Entry 6WCJ (electron microscopy, 6.30 A resolution (low resolution: residue-level contacts below are approximate; hydrogen-bond / salt-bridge calls are withheld)); this record covers chains M and G of the 15 polymer chains in the assembly.

== Chain M (and G) ==
Molecule: Clathrin heavy chain 1
Organism: Bos taurus
Notes: chain G of this document is another copy of the same molecule, construct and numbering; everything in this record applies to it too
Reference sequence: P49951 (CLH1_BOVIN); residues 1-1675 here = UniProt positions 1-1675
Chain sequence (1675 residues; row label = number of the first residue in the row):
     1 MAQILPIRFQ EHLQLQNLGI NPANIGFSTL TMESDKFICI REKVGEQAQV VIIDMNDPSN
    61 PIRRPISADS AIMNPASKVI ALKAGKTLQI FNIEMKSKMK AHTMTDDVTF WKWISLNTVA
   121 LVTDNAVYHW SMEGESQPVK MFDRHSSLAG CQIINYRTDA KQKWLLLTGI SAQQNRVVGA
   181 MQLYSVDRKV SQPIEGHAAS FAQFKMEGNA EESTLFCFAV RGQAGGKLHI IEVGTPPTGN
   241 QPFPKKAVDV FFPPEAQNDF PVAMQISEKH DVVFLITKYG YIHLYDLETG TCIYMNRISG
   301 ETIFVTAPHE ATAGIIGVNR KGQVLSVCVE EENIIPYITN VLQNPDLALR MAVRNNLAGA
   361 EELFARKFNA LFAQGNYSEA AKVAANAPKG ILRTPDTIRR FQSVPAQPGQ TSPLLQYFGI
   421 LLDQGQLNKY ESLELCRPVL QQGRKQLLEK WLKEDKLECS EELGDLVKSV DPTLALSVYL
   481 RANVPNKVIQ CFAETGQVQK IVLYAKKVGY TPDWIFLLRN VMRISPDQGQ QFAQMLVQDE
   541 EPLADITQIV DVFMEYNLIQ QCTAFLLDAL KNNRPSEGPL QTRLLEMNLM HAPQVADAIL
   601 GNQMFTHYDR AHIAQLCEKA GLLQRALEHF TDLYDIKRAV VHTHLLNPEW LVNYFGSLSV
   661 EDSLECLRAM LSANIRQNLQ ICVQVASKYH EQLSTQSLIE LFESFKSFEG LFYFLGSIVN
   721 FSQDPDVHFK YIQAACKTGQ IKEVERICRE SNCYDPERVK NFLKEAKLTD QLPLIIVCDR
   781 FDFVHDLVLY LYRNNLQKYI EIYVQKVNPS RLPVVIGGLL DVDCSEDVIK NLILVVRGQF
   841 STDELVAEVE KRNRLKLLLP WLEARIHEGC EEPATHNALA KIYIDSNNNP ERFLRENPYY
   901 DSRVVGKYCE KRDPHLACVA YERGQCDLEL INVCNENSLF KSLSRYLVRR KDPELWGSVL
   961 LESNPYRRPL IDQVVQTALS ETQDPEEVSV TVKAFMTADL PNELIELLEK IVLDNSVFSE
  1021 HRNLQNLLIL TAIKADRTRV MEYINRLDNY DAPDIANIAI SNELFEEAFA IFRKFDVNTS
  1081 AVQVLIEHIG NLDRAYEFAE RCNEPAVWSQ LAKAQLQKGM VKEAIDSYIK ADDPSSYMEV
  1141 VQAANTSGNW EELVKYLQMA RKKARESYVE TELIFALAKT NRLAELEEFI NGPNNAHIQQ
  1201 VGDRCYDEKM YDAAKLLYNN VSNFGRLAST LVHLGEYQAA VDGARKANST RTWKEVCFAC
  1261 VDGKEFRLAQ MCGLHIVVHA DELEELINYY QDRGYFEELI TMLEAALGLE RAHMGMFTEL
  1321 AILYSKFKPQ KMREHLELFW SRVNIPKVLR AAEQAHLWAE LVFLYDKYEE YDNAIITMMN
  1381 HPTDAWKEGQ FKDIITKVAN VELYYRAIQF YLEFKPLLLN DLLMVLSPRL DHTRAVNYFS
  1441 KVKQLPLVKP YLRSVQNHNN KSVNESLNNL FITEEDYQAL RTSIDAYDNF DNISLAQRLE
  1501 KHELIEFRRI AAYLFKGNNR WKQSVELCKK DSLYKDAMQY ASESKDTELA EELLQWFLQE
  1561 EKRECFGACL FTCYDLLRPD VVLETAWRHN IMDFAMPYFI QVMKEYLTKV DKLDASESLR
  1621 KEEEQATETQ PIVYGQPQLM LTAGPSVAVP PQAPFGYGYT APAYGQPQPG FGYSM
Disordered / not traced: 1-634, 1076-1675 (chain G: 1-808, 1475-1675)
Curated features (UniProtKB/Swiss-Prot):
  - region: A68 to D107 (WD40-like repeat 2), T302 to E330 (WD40-like repeat 7), E449 to D465 (Binding site for the uncoating ATPase, involved in lattice disassembly)
  - modified residue: A2 (N-acetylalanine), S67 (Phosphoserine), T105 (Phosphothreonine), Y184 (Phosphotyrosine), T394 (Phosphothreonine), Y634 (Phosphotyrosine), K737 (N6-succinyllysine), K856 (N6-acetyllysine), Y899 (Phosphotyrosine), S1167 (Phosphoserine), Y1206 (Phosphotyrosine), S1229 (Phosphoserine), K1441 (N6-acetyllysine), Y1477 (Phosphotyrosine), Y1487 (Phosphotyrosine), S1494 (Phosphoserine), K1501 (N6-acetyllysine)

== Interface between chain M and chain G ==
Residue-residue contacts - 33 pairs, chain M then chain G:
  D827(M) - N1049(G)
  L859(M) - V1017(G)
  E863(M) - E1020(G)
  E863(M) - R1022(G)
  H867(M) - R1022(G)
  Y883(M) - T982(G)
  Y883(M) - Q983(G)
  S886(M) - V1017(G)
  N887(M) - N1015(G)
  N888(M) - L979(G)
  N888(M) - T982(G)
  N888(M) - S1016(G)
  N889(M) - S980(G)
  R892(M) - R945(G)
  R892(M) - R949(G)
  R892(M) - S980(G)
  R892(M) - E981(G)
  R892(M) - Q983(G)
  F893(M) - Q983(G)
  E896(M) - R949(G)
  E896(M) - Q983(G)
  R945(M) - R892(G)
  R949(M) - E896(G)
  L979(M) - N888(G)
  S980(M) - N889(G)
  E981(M) - R892(G)
  T982(M) - Y883(G)
  T982(M) - N888(G)
  Q983(M) - Y883(G)
  Q983(M) - R892(G)
  Q983(M) - F893(G)
  P985(M) - E863(G)
  V1017(M) - L859(G)
Interface residues without a listed pair, chain M (22 interface residues in all): K830
Interface residues without a listed pair, chain G (22 interface residues in all): S886

== Overview ==
The chain M/chain G interface involves 22 residues from each chain.
Chain M and chain G are both Clathrin heavy chain 1 (Bos taurus); the structure, Asymmetric vertex of the
clathrin minicoat cage, was determined by electron microscopy.
